6IH1 - chains A and C; structure by X-ray diffraction, 1.95 A resolution.

# Chain A (and C)
Molecule: cyclic di nucleotide phoshodiesterase
Source organism: Vibrio cholerae serotype O1 (strain ATCC 39541 / Classical Ogawa 395 / O395)
Notes: EC 3.1.4.52; chain C of this document is another copy of the same molecule, construct and numbering; everything in this record applies to it too
UniProt: A0A0H3AJ04 (A0A0H3AJ04_VIBC3); numbering as in UniProt (aligned over 1-257)
Sequence (257 residues; each row starts with the number of its first residue):
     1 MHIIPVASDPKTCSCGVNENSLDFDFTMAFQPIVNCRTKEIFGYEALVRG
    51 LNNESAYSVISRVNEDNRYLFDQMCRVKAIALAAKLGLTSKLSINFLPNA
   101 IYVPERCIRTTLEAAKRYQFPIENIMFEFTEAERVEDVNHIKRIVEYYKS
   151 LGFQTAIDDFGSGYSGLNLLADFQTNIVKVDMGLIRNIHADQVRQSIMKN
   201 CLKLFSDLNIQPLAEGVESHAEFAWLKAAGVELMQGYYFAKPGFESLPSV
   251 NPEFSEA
Disordered / not traced: 1-20
Bound ions: Ca2+ site 1: E45, N95, E128, D158 (together with c-di-GMP); Ca2+ site 2: D158, D159, E215 (together with c-di-GMP)
Ligand contacts: c-di-GMP (C2E; 9,9'-[(2R,3R,3aS,5S,7aR,9R,10R,10aS,12S,14aR)-3,5,10,12-tetrahydroxy-5,12-dioxidooctahydro-2H,7H-difuro[3,2-d:3',2'-j][1,3,7,9,2,8]tetraoxadiphosphacyclododecine-2,9-diyl]bis(2-amino-1,9-dihydro-6H-purin-6-one)): M28, Q31, E45, A46, L47, V48, R49, A56, I60, D72, C75, N95, F96, L97, D158, D159, M182, R186, E215, G216, V217, E218, G236, Y237, P242

# Chain A / chain C interface
Residue-residue contacts (40; chain A residue first):
  E133(A) with E133(C); Y164(C), hydrogen bond
  F160(A) with L167(C), hydrophobic
  G161(A) with N168(C)
  G163(A) with G163(C); Y164(C)
  Y164(A) with G163(C); Y164(C), hydrophobic
  L167(A) with F160(C), hydrophobic; C201(C), hydrophobic
  N168(A) with G161(C)
  L170(A) with V193(C)
  A171(A) with L184(C), hydrophobic; V193(C); R194(C), hydrogen bond (backbone-side chain); I197(C), hydrophobic
  D172(A) with R194(C), salt bridge
  Q174(A) with V193(C)
  L184(A) with A171(C), hydrophobic
  V193(A) with L170(C); A171(C); Q174(C)
  R194(A) with A171(C), hydrogen bond (side chain-backbone); D172(C), salt bridge
  S196(A) with L204(C); D207(C)
  I197(A) with L167(C); A171(C), hydrophobic; L204(C)
  N200(A) with N200(C); K203(C); L204(C); D207(C), hydrogen bond
  C201(A) with L167(C), hydrophobic
  K203(A) with N200(C)
  L204(A) with I197(C), hydrophobic; N200(C)
  D207(A) with S196(C); N200(C), hydrogen bond
  L208(A) with V193(C), hydrophobic
Also at the interface, not in a pair above, chain A (24 interface residues in all): S162, D191
Also at the interface, not in a pair above, chain C (24 interface residues in all): S162, K199, L208

# Overview
The chain A/chain C interface involves 24 residues from each chain, with 5 hydrogen bonds and 2 salt bridges.
Polar pairs include D172(A)-R194(C), E133(A)-Y164(C) and A171(A)-R194(C). Bound to chain A: c-di-GMP. The Ca2+
site 1 is built by E45(A), N95(A), E128(A) and D158(A).
Chain A and chain C are both cyclic di nucleotide phoshodiesterase (Vibrio cholerae serotype O1 (strain ATCC
39541 / Classical Ogawa 395 / O395)); the structure, Crystal structure of a standalone versatile EAL protein
from Vibrio cholerae O395 - c-di-GMP bound form, was determined by X-ray diffraction (same publication as
6IJ2, 6IFQ and 6IH7).
